8IDC - chains A and B of the 5 polymer chains in the assembly; structure by electron microscopy, 3.90 A resolution.

== Chain A (and B) ==
Name: Cell division ATP-binding protein FtsE
Organism: Mycobacterium tuberculosis
Notes: chain B of this document is another copy of the same molecule, construct and numbering; everything in this record applies to it too
Reference sequence: O05779 (FTSE_MYCTU); numbering as in UniProt (aligned over 1-230)
Chain sequence (230 residues; row label = number of the first residue in the row):
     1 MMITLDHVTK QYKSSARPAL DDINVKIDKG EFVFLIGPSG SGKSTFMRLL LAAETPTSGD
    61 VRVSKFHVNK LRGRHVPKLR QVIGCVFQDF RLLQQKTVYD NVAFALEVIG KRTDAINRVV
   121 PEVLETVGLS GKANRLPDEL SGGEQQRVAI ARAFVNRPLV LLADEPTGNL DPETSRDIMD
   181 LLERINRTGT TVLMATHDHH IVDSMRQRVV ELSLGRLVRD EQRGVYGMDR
Unresolved in the structure: 228-230 (chain B: 226-230)
What the authors report for this chain:
  - mutagenesis - D164A, E165Q: decreased catalytic activity on ATP

== Chain A / chain B interface ==
Residue-residue contacts (15; chain A residue first):
  P38(A) with D171(B)
  S39(A) with D171(B), hydrogen bond (backbone-side chain)
  Q88(A) with N169(B)
  G168(A) with N169(B)
  N169(A) with H197(B), hydrogen bond (backbone-side chain)
  L170(A) with H197(B)
  D171(A) with G37(B); P38(B); H197(B)
  P172(A) with H197(B); D198(B)
  H197(A) with N169(B); L170(B); D171(B), salt bridge
  H200(A) with H200(B)
Other interface residues (no listed pair), chain A (15 interface residues in all): G37, E165, E173, H199, Y226
Other interface residues (no listed pair), chain B (11 interface residues in all): I36, S39, P172

== In short ==
15 residues of chain A and 11 residues of chain B are in contact; the contacts include 2 hydrogen bonds and 1
salt bridge. Polar contacts include H197(A)-D171(B), S39(A)-D171(B) and N169(A)-H197(B). The paper reports
that D164A and E165Q of chain A reduce catalytic activity on ATP.
Chain A and chain B are both Cell division ATP-binding protein FtsE (Mycobacterium tuberculosis); the
structure, Cryo-EM structure of Mycobacterium tuberculosis FtsEX/RipC complex in peptidisc, was determined by
electron microscopy, deposited together with 8IDB, 8IDD, 8IGQ and 8JIA.
